PDB entry 3AYW | X-ray diffraction, 2.90 A resolution | chains D and J of the 10 polymer chains in the assembly

== Chain D ==
Name: Histone H2B type 1-J
From: Homo sapiens
UniProt: P06899 (H2B1J_HUMAN); residues 0-125 here correspond to UniProt positions 1-126 (UniProt number = residue number + 1)
Chain sequence (129 residues; each row starts with the number of its first residue; numbers below 1 keep their minus sign (Gly-3 is residue -3)):
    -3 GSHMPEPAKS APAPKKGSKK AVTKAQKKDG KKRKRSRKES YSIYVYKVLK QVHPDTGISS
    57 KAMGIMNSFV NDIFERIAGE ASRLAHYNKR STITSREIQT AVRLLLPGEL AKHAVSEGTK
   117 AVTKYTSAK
Not modelled in the structure: -3 to 29
Differences from the reference sequence: expression tag (-3 to -1)
Bound ions: Mn2+ near Val48 (its only coordinating residue here)
Swiss-Prot annotation at these positions:
  - modified residue: Pro1 (N-acetylproline), Glu2 (ADP-ribosyl glutamic acid), Lys5 (N6-(2-hydroxyisobutyryl)lysine), Ser6 (ADP-ribosylserine), Lys11 (N6-(beta-hydroxybutyryl)lysine), Lys12 (N6-(2-hydroxyisobutyryl)lysine), Ser14 (Phosphoserine), Lys15 (N6-acetyllysine), Lys16 (N6-(beta-hydroxybutyryl)lysine), Lys20 (N6-(2-hydroxyisobutyryl)lysine), Lys23 (N6-(2-hydroxyisobutyryl)lysine), Lys24 (N6-(2-hydroxyisobutyryl)lysine), Lys34 (N6-(2-hydroxyisobutyryl)lysine), Glu35 (PolyADP-ribosyl glutamic acid), Ser36 (Phosphoserine), Lys43 (N6-(2-hydroxyisobutyryl)lysine), Lys46 (N6-(2-hydroxyisobutyryl)lysine), Lys57 (N6,N6-dimethyllysine), Arg79 (Dimethylated arginine), Lys85 (N6,N6,N6-trimethyllysine) and 6 more in UniProt
  - glycosylation: Ser112 (O-linked (GlcNAc) serine)
  - cross-link (Glycyl lysine isopeptide (Lys-Gly)): Lys5 (interchain with G-Cter in SUMO2), Lys20 (interchain with G-Cter in SUMO2), Lys34 (interchain with G-Cter in ubiquitin), Lys120 (interchain with G-Cter in ubiquitin)

== Chain J ==
Molecule: 146-nt DNA strand
Sequence (146 nucleotides; each row starts with the number of its first residue):
   147 ATCAATATCC ACCTGCAGAT TCTACCAAAA GTGTATTTGG AAACTGCTCC ATCAAAAGGC
   207 ATGTTCAGCT GAATTCAGCT GAACATGCCT TTTGATGGAG CAGTTTCCAA ATACACTTTT
   267 GGTAGAATCT GCAGGTGGAT ATTGAT
Bound ions: Mn2+ site 1 near DG185 (its only coordinating residue here); Mn2+ site 2 near DG217 (its only coordinating residue here); Mn2+ site 3 near DG267 (its only coordinating residue here); Mn2+ site 4 near DG280 (its only coordinating residue here)

== How chain D and chain J interact ==
Pairs across the interface - 10 pairs, chain D then chain J:
  Lys30(D) - DG192(J)  hydrogen bond to the phosphate
  Lys30(D) - DC193(J)  salt bridge to the phosphate
  Arg33(D) - DT269(J)  phosphate contact
  Arg33(D) - DA270(J)  phosphate contact
  Lys34(D) - DA270(J)  hydrogen bond to the phosphate
  Glu35(D) - DT269(J)  phosphate contact
  Ser36(D) - DT269(J)  hydrogen bond to the phosphate
  Ile39(D) - DG268(J)  sugar contact
  Ile39(D) - DT269(J)  phosphate contact
  Tyr40(D) - DG268(J)  hydrogen bond to the phosphate
Interface residues without a listed pair, chain D (8 interface residues in all): Arg31
Interface residues without a listed pair, chain J (6 interface residues in all): DG267

== In short ==
8 residues of chain D and 6 residues of chain J are in contact, with 4 hydrogen bonds and 1 salt bridge. Polar
pairs include Lys30(D)-DG192(J), Lys34(D)-DA270(J) and Ser36(D)-DT269(J).
Chain D is Histone H2B type 1-J (Homo sapiens) and chain J is a 146-nt DNA strand; the structure, Crystal
Structure of Human Nucleosome Core Particle Containing H3K56Q mutation, was determined by X-ray diffraction
together with 3AZE, 3AZF, 3AZG, 3AZH, 3AZJ, 3AZK and 3 further entries from the same study.
